6OCP - chains D and P of the 18 polymer chains in the assembly; structure by X-ray diffraction, 2.35 A resolution.

Chain D:
Molecule: BTB/POZ domain-containing protein KCTD16
Organism: Homo sapiens
UniProt: Q68DU8 (KCD16_HUMAN); residue numbers follow UniProt; this construct covers 22-134
Sequence (113 residues; numbered 22 to 134; the number before each row is that of its first residue):
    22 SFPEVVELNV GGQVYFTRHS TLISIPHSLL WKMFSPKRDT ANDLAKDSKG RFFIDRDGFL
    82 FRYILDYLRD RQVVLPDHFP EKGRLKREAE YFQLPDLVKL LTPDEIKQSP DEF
Not modelled in the structure: 58-64, 125-134
Swiss-Prot annotation at these positions:
  - modified residue: Y112 (Phosphotyrosine), S130 (Phosphoserine)
From the paper describing this entry:
  - self-association interface (contacts with another copy of this molecule); pairs are residue here / residue on that copy: T38-F74 (hydrophobic contact)
  - mutagenesis - D76R, R77D, D78R, R105D: decreased expression
  - mutagenesis - D76R (13.4 kDa): abolished binding to another copy of this molecule
  - mutagenesis - D76R: abolished signaling in response to baclofen

Chain P:
Molecule: Gamma-aminobutyric acid type B receptor subunit 2
UniProt: O75899 (GABR2_HUMAN); residues 895-909 here = UniProt positions 895-909
Sequence (15 residues; numbered 895 to 909; the number before each row is that of its first residue):
   895 QLPILHHAYL PSIGG

How chain D and chain P interact:
Pairs across the interface (10):
  Q34(D) - H901(P)  hydrogen bond
  F80(D) - I898(P)  hydrophobic
  F80(D) - L899(P)  hydrophobic
  F80(D) - H900(P)
  F80(D) - H901(P)
  R83(D) - H900(P)
  R83(D) - L904(P)
  Y84(D) - H900(P)
  P97(D) - Y903(P)
  E102(D) - L899(P)
Other interface residues (no listed pair), chain D (10 interface residues in all): Y36, F37, F100, P101
Other interface residues (no listed pair), chain P (7 interface residues in all): G909
The authors on this interface:
  - residue pairs: F80(D)-H901(P) (pi stacking)
  - hot spots on chain D (mutagenesis) - Q34A, F80A, P101S, E102A: decreased binding to Gamma-aminobutyric acid type B receptor subunit 2 (chain P)
  - hot spots on chain D (mutagenesis) - F80A, E102A: decreased signaling
  - hot spots on chain P (mutagenesis) - I898S, Y903S, L904D: decreased binding to BTB/POZ domain-containing protein KCTD16 (chain D)
  - hot spots on chain P (mutagenesis) - I898S, L904D: abolished signaling with BTB/POZ domain-containing protein KCTD16 (chain D)

Summary:
10 residues of chain D face 7 of chain P across their interface; the contacts include 1 hydrogen bond. Its one
hydrogen-bonded contact is Q34(D)-H901(P). The authors report pi stacking between F80(D) and H901(P). From the
paper: D76R, R77D and D78R of chain D, among others, reduce expression; a self-association interface involving
T38(D); 11 substitutions were tested in all.
Chain D is BTB/POZ domain-containing protein KCTD16 (Homo sapiens) and chain P is Gamma-aminobutyric acid type
B receptor subunit 2; the structure, Crystal structure of a human GABAB receptor peptide bound to KCTD16 T1,
was determined by X-ray diffraction together with 6OCR and 6OCT from the same study.
